Entry 6RE2 (electron microscopy, 3.20 A resolution); this record covers chains 1 and 5 of the 31 polymer chains in the assembly.

[Chain 1]
Protein: ATP synthase associated protein ASA1
Source organism: Polytomella sp. Pringsheim 198.80
UniProtKB: Q85JD5 (Q85JD5_9CHLO); residue numbers follow UniProt; this construct covers 1-618
Amino-acid sequence (618 residues; row label = number of the first residue in the row):
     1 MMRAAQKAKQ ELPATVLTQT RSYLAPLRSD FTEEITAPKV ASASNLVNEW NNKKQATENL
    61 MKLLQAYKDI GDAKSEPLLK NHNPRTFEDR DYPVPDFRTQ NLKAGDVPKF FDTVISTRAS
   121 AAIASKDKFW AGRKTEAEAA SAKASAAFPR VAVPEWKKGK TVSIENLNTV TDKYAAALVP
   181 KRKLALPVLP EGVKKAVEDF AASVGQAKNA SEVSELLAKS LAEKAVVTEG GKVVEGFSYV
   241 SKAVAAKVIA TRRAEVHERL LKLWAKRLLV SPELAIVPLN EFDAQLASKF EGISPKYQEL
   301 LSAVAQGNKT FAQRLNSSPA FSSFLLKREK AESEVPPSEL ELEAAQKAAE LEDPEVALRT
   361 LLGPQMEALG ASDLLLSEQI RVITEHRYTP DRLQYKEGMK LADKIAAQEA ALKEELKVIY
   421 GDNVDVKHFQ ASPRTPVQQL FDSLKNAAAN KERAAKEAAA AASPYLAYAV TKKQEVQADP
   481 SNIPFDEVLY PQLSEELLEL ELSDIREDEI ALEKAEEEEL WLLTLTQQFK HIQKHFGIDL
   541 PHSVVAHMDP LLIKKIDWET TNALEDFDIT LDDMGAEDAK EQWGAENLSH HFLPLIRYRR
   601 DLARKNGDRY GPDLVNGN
Unresolved in the structure: 1-22, 618

[Chain 5]
Protein: Mitochondrial F1F0 ATP synthase associated 14 kDa protein
Source organism: Polytomella sp. Pringsheim 198.80
UniProtKB: A0A024FSR7 (A0A024FSR7_9CHLO); residue numbers follow UniProt; this construct covers 1-123
Amino-acid sequence (123 residues; numbered 1 to 123; the number before each row is that of its first residue):
     1 MKLLPESLQQ EAATAAVVAS WVLWHLDTQL LPTIMREHKL HACWAAAAKR YNEKLFKLNP
    61 SYDRVLSLPA VSKNQVLENV FHTAPKAPVE HLEKMVSANS KVYDALNLQS KRVLIWQVKP
   121 ALF

[How chain 1 and chain 5 interact]
Contacting residue pairs (151):
  Leu79(1) - Val80(5)  hydrophobic
  His82(1) - Asn79(5)
  His82(1) - Val80(5)
  His82(1) - His82(5)
  Asn83(1) - Val76(5)
  Asn83(1) - Val80(5)
  Pro84(1) - Val71(5)  hydrophobic
  Pro84(1) - Asn79(5)
  Arg85(1) - Pro69(5)
  Arg85(1) - Val71(5)  hydrogen bond (side chain-backbone)
  Arg85(1) - Val76(5)
  Glu88(1) - Pro69(5)
  Glu88(1) - Ala70(5)  hydrogen bond (side chain-backbone)
  Glu88(1) - Val71(5)
  Arg90(1) - Ser67(5)  hydrogen bond (side chain-backbone)
  Arg90(1) - Leu68(5)  hydrogen bond (side chain-backbone)
  Arg90(1) - Pro69(5)
  Val94(1) - Leu66(5)  hydrophobic
  Pro95(1) - Leu66(5)
  Phe97(1) - Phe56(5)  hydrophobic
  Phe97(1) - Tyr62(5)  hydrophobic
  Phe97(1) - Asp63(5)
  Arg98(1) - Phe56(5)  hydrogen bond (side chain-backbone)
  Arg98(1) - Lys57(5)
  Arg98(1) - Asn59(5)  hydrogen bond (side chain-backbone)
  Arg98(1) - Tyr62(5)
  Phe111(1) - Tyr62(5)
  Phe111(1) - Asp63(5)
  Phe111(1) - Leu66(5)  hydrophobic
  Val114(1) - Leu66(5)  hydrophobic
  Ile115(1) - Val65(5)
  Ile115(1) - Leu66(5)  hydrophobic
  Ile115(1) - Ala70(5)
  Arg118(1) - Leu66(5)  hydrogen bond (side chain-backbone)
  Arg118(1) - Leu68(5)  hydrogen bond (side chain-backbone)
  Arg118(1) - Ala70(5)
  Ala119(1) - Ala70(5)
  Ala119(1) - Val71(5)  hydrophobic
  Ala122(1) - Val71(5)  hydrophobic
  Ile123(1) - Gln75(5)
  Lys126(1) - Asn79(5)  hydrogen bond
  Val151(1) - Met95(5)  hydrophobic
  Val153(1) - Met95(5)  hydrophobic
  Pro154(1) - Asn99(5)
  Trp156(1) - Leu106(5)
  Thr161(1) - Leu106(5)  hydrogen bond (side chain-backbone)
  Thr161(1) - Asn107(5)  hydrogen bond (side chain-backbone)
  Thr161(1) - Leu108(5)
  Val162(1) - Val102(5)  hydrophobic
  Val162(1) - Leu106(5)  hydrogen bond (backbone-backbone)
  Val162(1) - Asn107(5)
  Ser163(1) - Asn107(5)
  Ile164(1) - Tyr103(5)  hydrophobic
  Ile164(1) - Asn107(5)
  Leu167(1) - Asn99(5)
  Leu167(1) - Tyr103(5)  hydrophobic
  Val170(1) - Asn99(5)
  Tyr174(1) - His91(5)
  Tyr174(1) - Leu92(5)  hydrophobic
  Tyr174(1) - Met95(5)
  Tyr174(1) - Val96(5)  hydrophobic
  Tyr174(1) - Asn99(5)
  Ala175(1) - Leu92(5)
  Leu178(1) - Pro88(5)
  Leu178(1) - Val89(5)
  Phe282(1) - Tyr62(5)  hydrophobic
  Leu286(1) - Tyr62(5)  hydrophobic
  Ala287(1) - Phe56(5)
  Ser288(1) - Phe56(5)
  Lys289(1) - Glu53(5)
  Phe290(1) - Asn52(5)
  Phe290(1) - Glu53(5)  hydrogen bond (backbone-side chain)
  Phe290(1) - Phe56(5)  hydrophobic
  Glu291(1) - Lys49(5)
  Glu291(1) - Glu53(5)
  Ile293(1) - Phe56(5)  hydrophobic
  Glu397(1) - Ser72(5)
  Glu397(1) - Asn74(5)  hydrogen bond
  Glu397(1) - Gln75(5)  hydrogen bond
  Lys400(1) - Asn74(5)
  Leu401(1) - Lys73(5)
  Leu401(1) - Asn74(5)
  Leu401(1) - Leu77(5)  hydrophobic
  Lys404(1) - Asn74(5)  hydrogen bond
  Lys404(1) - Glu78(5)  salt bridge
  Ser463(1) - Tyr103(5)
  Pro464(1) - Tyr103(5)
  Tyr465(1) - Val96(5)
  Tyr465(1) - Asn99(5)
  Tyr465(1) - Ser100(5)
  Tyr465(1) - Tyr103(5)  hydrophobic
  Leu466(1) - Ser100(5)
  Lys473(1) - Leu92(5)
  Leu497(1) - Phe81(5)  hydrophobic
  Leu500(1) - Lys73(5)  hydrogen bond (backbone-side chain)
  Glu501(1) - Lys73(5)
  Glu507(1) - Leu68(5)
  Glu507(1) - Pro69(5)
  Lys514(1) - Arg64(5)  hydrogen bond (backbone-side chain)
  Ala515(1) - Arg64(5)
  Glu518(1) - Pro60(5)
  Trp521(1) - Leu55(5)  hydrophobic
  Leu522(1) - Leu55(5)  hydrophobic
  Leu525(1) - Tyr51(5)
  Leu525(1) - Leu55(5)  hydrophobic
  Phe529(1) - Trp44(5)  hydrophobic
  Phe536(1) - Glu37(5)
  Phe536(1) - Leu40(5)  hydrophobic
  Phe536(1) - His41(5)
  His542(1) - Thr33(5)  hydrogen bond (side chain-backbone)
  His542(1) - Arg36(5)
  His542(1) - Glu37(5)
  Val545(1) - Leu40(5)  hydrophobic
  Leu552(1) - Leu40(5)  hydrophobic
  Ile553(1) - Arg36(5)
  Ile556(1) - Met35(5)
  Ile556(1) - Arg36(5)
  Ile556(1) - Lys39(5)
  Ile556(1) - Leu40(5)
  Asp557(1) - Arg36(5)  salt bridge
  Glu559(1) - Lys39(5)  salt bridge
  Thr560(1) - Met35(5)
  Leu564(1) - Lys39(5)
  Glu565(1) - Met35(5)
  Glu565(1) - Lys39(5)  hydrogen bond (backbone-side chain)
  Asp568(1) - His38(5)  salt bridge
  Asp568(1) - Lys39(5)
  Asp568(1) - Ala42(5)
  Lys580(1) - Ala46(5)
  Glu581(1) - Ala46(5)
  Glu581(1) - Arg50(5)
  Gln582(1) - Arg50(5)
  Trp583(1) - Ala42(5)  hydrophobic
  Trp583(1) - Cys43(5)  hydrophobic
  Gly584(1) - Cys43(5)
  Gly584(1) - Ala47(5)
  Ala585(1) - Ala47(5)
  Ala585(1) - Arg50(5)
  Asn587(1) - Cys43(5)  hydrogen bond
  Leu588(1) - Cys43(5)
  Leu588(1) - Trp44(5)  hydrophobic
  Leu588(1) - Ala47(5)  hydrophobic
  Leu588(1) - Tyr51(5)
  His591(1) - Trp44(5)
  His591(1) - Tyr51(5)  hydrogen bond
  Phe592(1) - Tyr51(5)  hydrophobic
  Phe592(1) - Lys54(5)
  Phe592(1) - Leu55(5)  hydrophobic
  Phe592(1) - Leu58(5)  hydrophobic
  Leu595(1) - Leu58(5)  hydrophobic
  Arg599(1) - Leu58(5)  hydrogen bond (side chain-backbone)
Interface residues without a listed pair, chain 1 (93 interface residues in all): Asp96, Ala152, Thr171, Gln408, Ala469, Gln477, Ala511, Glu517, Ile532
Interface residues without a listed pair, chain 5 (62 interface residues in all): Leu31, Pro32, Asp104

[Summary]
93 residues of chain 1 and 62 residues of chain 5 are in contact, with 23 hydrogen bonds and 4 salt bridges.
Polar contacts include Lys404(1)-Glu78(5), Asp557(1)-Arg36(5) and Glu559(1)-Lys39(5).
Chain 1 is ATP synthase associated protein ASA1 and chain 5 is Mitochondrial F1F0 ATP synthase associated 14
kDa protein, both from Polytomella sp. Pringsheim 198.80; the structure, Cryo-EM structure of Polytomella
F-ATP synthase, Rotary substate 2B, composite map, was determined by electron microscopy, deposited together
with 6RD4, 6RD5, 6RD6, 6RD7, 6RD8, 6RD9 and 46 further entries.
